PDB entry 5V1H | X-ray diffraction, 1.95 A resolution | chains A and T of the 4 polymer chains in the assembly

# Chain A
Name: DNA polymerase beta
Organism: Homo sapiens
Notes: EC 2.7.7.7, 4.2.99.-
UniProt: P06746 (DPOLB_HUMAN); residue numbers follow UniProt; this construct covers 1-335
Chain sequence (335 residues; numbered 1 to 335; the number before each row is that of its first residue):
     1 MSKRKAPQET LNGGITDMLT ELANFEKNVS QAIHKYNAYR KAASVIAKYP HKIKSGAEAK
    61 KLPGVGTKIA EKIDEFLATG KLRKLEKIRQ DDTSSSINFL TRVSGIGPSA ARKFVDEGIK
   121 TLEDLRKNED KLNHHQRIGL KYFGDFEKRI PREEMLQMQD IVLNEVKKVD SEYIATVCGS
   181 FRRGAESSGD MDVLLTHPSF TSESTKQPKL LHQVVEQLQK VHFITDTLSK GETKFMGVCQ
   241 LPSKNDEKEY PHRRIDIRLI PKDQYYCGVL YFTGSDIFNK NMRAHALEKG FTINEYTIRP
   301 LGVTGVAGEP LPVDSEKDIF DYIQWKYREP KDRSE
Disordered / not traced: 1-10, 205-206
Curated features (UniProtKB/Swiss-Prot):
  - region: Arg183 to Asp192 (DNA-binding)
  - active site: Lys72 (Nucleophile)
  - binding site (K(+)): Lys60, Leu62, Val65, Thr101, Val103, Ile106
  - binding site (Na(+)): Lys60, Leu62, Val65, Thr101, Val103, Ile106
  - binding site (dATP): Arg149, Ser180, Arg183, Gly189, Asp190
  - binding site (dCTP): Arg149, Ser180, Arg183, Gly189, Asp190
  - binding site (dGTP): Arg149, Ser180, Arg183, Gly189, Asp190, Asp192
  - binding site (dTTP): Arg149, Ser180, Arg183, Gly189, Asp190
  - binding site (Mg(2+)): Asp190, Asp192, Asp256
  - modified residue: Lys72 (N6-acetyllysine), Arg83 (Omega-N-methylarginine), Arg152 (Omega-N-methylarginine)
  - cross-link (Glycyl lysine isopeptide (Lys-Gly)): Lys41 (interchain with G-Cter in ubiquitin), Lys61 (interchain with G-Cter in ubiquitin), Lys81 (interchain with G-Cter in ubiquitin)
What the authors report for this chain:
  - catalytic residues: Asp256 (proposed by the authors, not directly observed)

# Chain T
Molecule: 16-nt DNA strand
Sequence (16 nucleotides; numbered 1 to 16; the number before each row is that of its first residue):
     1 CCGACGACGC ATCAGC

# How chain A and chain T interact
Contacting residue pairs (15; chain A residue first):
  His34(A) with DC5(T), stacking on the base
  Asn133(A) with DT12(T), phosphate contact
  His134(A) with DT12(T), phosphate contact
  Ser229(A) with DC10(T), phosphate contact; DA11(T), phosphate contact
  Lys230(A) with DC10(T), hydrogen bond to the phosphate; DA11(T), hydrogen bond to the phosphate
  Gly231(A) with DC10(T), phosphate contact
  Glu232(A) with DC10(T), hydrogen bond to the phosphate
  Thr233(A) with DG9(T), phosphate contact; DC10(T), hydrogen bond to the phosphate
  Lys234(A) with DG9(T), hydrogen bond to the sugar; DC10(T), hydrogen bond to the phosphate
  Tyr271(A) with DG6(T), hydrogen bond to the base
  Tyr296(A) with DC8(T), sugar contact
Interface residues without a listed pair, chain A (12 interface residues in all): Leu228

# Summary
12 residues of chain A and 7 residues of chain T are in contact; the contacts include 7 hydrogen bonds and 1
aromatic stacking contact. Polar pairs include Tyr271(A)-DG6(T), Lys234(A)-DG9(T) and Lys230(A)-DC10(T). From
UniProt: active-site residue Lys72(A), 6 K+-binding residues, 6 Na+-binding residues and 5 dATP-binding
residues on chain A. The paper reports the catalytic residue Asp256(A).
Here chain A is DNA polymerase beta (Homo sapiens) and chain T is a 16-nt DNA strand. Entry 5V1H (DNA
polymerase beta binary complex with 8-oxoG:A at the primer terminus) was determined by X-ray diffraction
together with 5V1F, 5V1G, 5V1I, 5V1J, 5V1N, 5V1O and 3 further entries from the same study.
